PDB entry 8TXP | X-ray diffraction, 2.75 A resolution | chains H and L of the 4 polymer chains in the assembly

Chain H:
Protein: GC_w13_A, Fab heavy chain
Source organism: Homo sapiens
Notes: antibody fragment or engineered binder
Amino-acid sequence (225 residues; row label = number of the first residue in the row; numbering starts at 0):
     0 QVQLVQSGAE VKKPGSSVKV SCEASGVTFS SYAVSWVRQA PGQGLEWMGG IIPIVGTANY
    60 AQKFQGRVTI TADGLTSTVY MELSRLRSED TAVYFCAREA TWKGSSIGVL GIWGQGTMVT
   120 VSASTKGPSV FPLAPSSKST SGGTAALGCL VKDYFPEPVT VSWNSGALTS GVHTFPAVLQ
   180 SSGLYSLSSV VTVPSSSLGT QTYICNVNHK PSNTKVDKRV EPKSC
Disordered / not traced: 0
Disulfide bonds: Cys-21/Cys-95, Cys-148/Cys-204

Chain L:
Protein: GC_w13_A, Fab light chain
Source organism: Homo sapiens
Notes: antibody fragment or engineered binder
Amino-acid sequence (214 residues; numbered 1 to 214; the number before each row is that of its first residue):
     1 DIQMTQSPSS LSASVGDRVT ITCRASQSIS DYLNWYQQKP GKAPSLLIFS ASTLQSGVPS
    61 RFSGSGSGTD FTLTISSLQP EDFATYYCQQ NYNTPRTFGQ GTKVEIKRTV AAPSVFIFPP
   121 SDEQLKSGTA SVVCLLNNFY PREAKVQWKV DNALQSGNSQ ESVTEQDSKD STYSLSSTLT
   181 LSKADYEKHK VYACEVTHQG LSSPVTKSFN RGEC
Disordered / not traced: 214
Disulfide bonds: Cys-23/Cys-88, Cys-134/Cys-194

Chain H / chain L interface:
Pairs across the interface (67):
  Val-36(H) with Phe-98(L), hydrophobic
  Gln-38(H) with Gln-38(L), hydrogen bond; Tyr-87(L)
  Gly-43(H) with Tyr-87(L)
  Leu-44(H) with Gln-38(L); Tyr-87(L), hydrophobic; Phe-98(L)
  Trp-46(H) with Pro-95(L), hydrophobic; Arg-96(L); Phe-98(L)
  Phe-94(H) with Ala-43(L), hydrophobic
  Thr-100(H) with Phe-49(L)
  Trp-101(H) with Phe-49(L); Thr-53(L); Leu-54(L), hydrogen bond (side chain-backbone); Gln-55(L); Ser-56(L)
  Ile-106(H) with Arg-96(L)
  Gly-107(H) with Asn-34(L), hydrogen bond (backbone-side chain); Gln-89(L), hydrogen bond (backbone-side chain); Asn-91(L)
  Val-108(H) with Asn-34(L); Tyr-36(L); Leu-46(L), hydrophobic; Phe-49(L), hydrophobic
  Leu-109(H) with Tyr-36(L), hydrogen bond (backbone-side chain); Leu-46(L)
  Gly-110(H) with Leu-46(L); Gln-55(L), hydrogen bond (backbone-side chain)
  Trp-112(H) with Tyr-36(L), hydrophobic; Pro-44(L)
  Gly-113(H) with Ala-43(L)
  Phe-130(H) with Glu-123(L); Gln-124(L)
  Pro-131(H) with Ser-121(L), hydrogen bond (backbone-side chain); Glu-123(L)
  Leu-132(H) with Phe-118(L)
  Ala-133(H) with Phe-118(L)
  Lys-137(H) with Ile-117(L); Lys-207(L), hydrogen bond (backbone-side chain); Ser-208(L); Phe-209(L)
  Ser-138(H) with Phe-116(L); Ile-117(L), hydrogen bond (side chain-backbone); Phe-118(L)
  Ala-145(H) with Phe-116(L), hydrophobic; Phe-118(L)
  Leu-146(H) with Phe-118(L), hydrophobic
  Leu-149(H) with Gln-124(L)
  His-172(H) with Asn-137(L), hydrogen bond; Asn-138(L); Ser-174(L), hydrogen bond
  Thr-173(H) with Thr-164(L)
  Phe-174(H) with Leu-135(L), hydrophobic; Ser-162(L); Thr-164(L); Ser-174(L); Leu-175(L); Ser-176(L)
  Pro-175(H) with Ser-162(L), hydrogen bond (backbone-side chain); Val-163(L)
  Val-177(H) with Ser-162(L)
  Leu-178(H) with Gln-160(L)
  Gln-179(H) with Gln-160(L)
  Ser-187(H) with Ser-176(L)
  Val-189(H) with Leu-135(L), hydrophobic
  Lys-217(H) with Glu-123(L)
Also at the interface, not in a pair above, chain H (43 interface residues in all): Gln-42, Glu-45, Ala-60, Pro-134, Thr-139, Ser-140, Thr-143, Ser-180, Thr-191
Also at the interface, not in a pair above, chain L (39 interface residues in all): Ser-127, Ser-131, Glu-161

Overview:
The interface between chain H and chain L involves 43 residues on one side and 39 on the other; the contacts
include 12 hydrogen bonds. Among the polar pairs are Gln-38(H)/Gln-38(L), Trp-101(H)/Leu-54(L) and
Gly-107(H)/Asn-34(L).
Here chain H is GC_w13_A, Fab heavy chain and chain L is GC_w13_A, Fab light chain, both from Homo sapiens.
Entry 8TXP (Crystal structure of 05.GC.w13.01 Fab in complex with H1 HA from A/California/04/2009(H1N1)) was
determined by X-ray diffraction, deposited together with 8TXM, 8TXT, 8TY7 and 8U44.
